6DJQ - chains A and B; structure by X-ray diffraction, 3.10 A resolution.

Chain A:
Name: Vps1 GTPase-BSE
Organism: Chaetomium thermophilum
Reference sequence: G0SFF0 (G0SFF0_CHATD); the construct has insertions or renumbered stretches relative to UniProt, so the offset changes along the chain: 1-345 = UniProt 1-345; 655-663 = UniProt 346-354; 669-698 = UniProt 669-698
Chain sequence (391 residues; each row starts with the number of its first residue; note: 309 numbers in that range are skipped by the numbering (no residue carries them; nothing is unmodelled there); numbers below 1 keep their minus sign (Gly-1 is residue -1)):
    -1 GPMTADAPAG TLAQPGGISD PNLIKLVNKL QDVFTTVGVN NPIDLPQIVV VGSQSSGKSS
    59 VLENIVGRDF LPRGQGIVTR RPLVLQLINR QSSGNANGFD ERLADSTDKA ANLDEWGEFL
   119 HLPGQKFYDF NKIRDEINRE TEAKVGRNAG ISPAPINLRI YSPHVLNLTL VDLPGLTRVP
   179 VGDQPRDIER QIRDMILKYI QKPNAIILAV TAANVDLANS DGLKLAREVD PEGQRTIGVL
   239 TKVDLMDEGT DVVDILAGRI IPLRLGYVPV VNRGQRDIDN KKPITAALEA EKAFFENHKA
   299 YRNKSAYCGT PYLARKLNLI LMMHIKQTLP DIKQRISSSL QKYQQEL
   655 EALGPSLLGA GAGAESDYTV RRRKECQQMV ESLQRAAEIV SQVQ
Unresolved in the structure: -1 to 10, 91-107, 655-674, 697-698
Construct notes: expression tag (-1 to 0); linker (664-668)
Bound ions: Na+: Ser53, Gly72, Gly74 (together with GDP); Mg2+: Ser57, Thr77 (together with GDP)
Small-molecule neighbours: tetrafluoroaluminate / GDP: Ser51, Gln52, Ser53, Ser54, Gly55, Lys56, Ser57, Ser58, Arg71, Gly72, Gln73, Gly74, Ile75, Val76, Thr77, Leu171, Pro172, Gly173, Thr239, Lys240, Asp242, Leu243, Val268, Val269, Asn270, Arg271, Gly272, Gln273, Ile276
What the authors report for this chain:
  - Na+ coordination: Gly72, Gly74

Chain B:
Name: Vps1 GTPase-BSE
Organism: Chaetomium thermophilum
Reference sequence: G0SFF0 (G0SFF0_CHATD); the construct has insertions or renumbered stretches relative to UniProt, so the offset changes along the chain: 1-348 = UniProt 1-348; 658-663 = UniProt 349-354; 669-698 = UniProt 669-698
Chain sequence (391 residues; row label = number of the first residue in the row; note: 309 numbers in that range are skipped by the numbering (no residue carries them; nothing is unmodelled there); numbers below 1 keep their minus sign (Gly-1 is residue -1)):
    -1 GPMTADAPAG TLAQPGGISD PNLIKLVNKL QDVFTTVGVN NPIDLPQIVV VGSQSSGKSS
    59 VLENIVGRDF LPRGQGIVTR RPLVLQLINR QSSGNANGFD ERLADSTDKA ANLDEWGEFL
   119 HLPGQKFYDF NKIRDEINRE TEAKVGRNAG ISPAPINLRI YSPHVLNLTL VDLPGLTRVP
   179 VGDQPRDIER QIRDMILKYI QKPNAIILAV TAANVDLANS DGLKLAREVD PEGQRTIGVL
   239 TKVDLMDEGT DVVDILAGRI IPLRLGYVPV VNRGQRDIDN KKPITAALEA EKAFFENHKA
   299 YRNKSAYCGT PYLARKLNLI LMMHIKQTLP DIKQRISSSL QKYQQELEAL
   658 GPSLLGAGAG AESDYTVRRR KECQQMVESL QRAAEIVSQV Q
Unresolved in the structure: -1 to 9, 31-41, 91-113, 658-670, 696-698
Construct notes: expression tag (-1 to 0); linker (664-668)
Bound ions: Na+: Ser53, Gly72, Gly74 (together with GDP); Mg2+: Ser57, Thr77 (together with GDP)
Small-molecule neighbours: tetrafluoroaluminate / GDP: Ser51, Gln52, Ser53, Ser54, Gly55, Lys56, Ser57, Ser58, Pro70, Arg71, Gly72, Gln73, Gly74, Ile75, Val76, Thr77, Asp170, Leu171, Pro172, Gly173, Thr239, Lys240, Val241, Asp242, Leu243, Val268, Val269, Asn270, Arg271, Gly272, Gln273, Ile276

Chain A / chain B interface:
Residue-residue contacts - 57 pairs, chain A then chain B:
  Ser51(A) - Asn217(B)  hydrogen bond
  Gln52(A) - Asp214(B)  hydrogen bond
  Gln52(A) - Ala216(B)
  Gln52(A) - Asn217(B)  hydrogen bond (backbone-side chain)
  Ser53(A) - Asp214(B)  hydrogen bond
  Gln73(A) - Thr248(B)
  Gly74(A) - Asp214(B)  hydrogen bond (backbone-side chain)
  Leu174(A) - Asn217(B)
  Thr175(A) - Ala216(B)
  Thr175(A) - Asn217(B)
  Arg176(A) - Arg176(B)
  Arg176(A) - Ala216(B)  hydrogen bond (backbone-backbone)
  Arg176(A) - Asn217(B)
  Arg176(A) - Ser218(B)
  Arg176(A) - Asp219(B)  salt bridge
  Val177(A) - Ala216(B)  hydrogen bond (backbone-backbone)
  Val177(A) - Ser218(B)
  Val177(A) - Leu221(B)  hydrophobic
  Val177(A) - Lys222(B)
  Val177(A) - Arg225(B)
  Val177(A) - Ile259(B)  hydrophobic
  Val179(A) - Ile259(B)  hydrophobic
  Asn212(A) - Asn212(B)
  Val213(A) - Val213(B)  hydrophobic
  Asp214(A) - Gln52(B)  hydrogen bond
  Asp214(A) - Ser53(B)  hydrogen bond
  Asp214(A) - Gly74(B)  hydrogen bond (side chain-backbone)
  Ala216(A) - Gln52(B)
  Ala216(A) - Thr175(B)
  Ala216(A) - Arg176(B)  hydrogen bond (backbone-backbone)
  Ala216(A) - Val177(B)  hydrogen bond (backbone-backbone)
  Asn217(A) - Gln52(B)  hydrogen bond (side chain-backbone)
  Asn217(A) - Leu174(B)
  Asn217(A) - Thr175(B)
  Asn217(A) - Arg176(B)
  Ser218(A) - Arg176(B)
  Ser218(A) - Val177(B)
  Asp219(A) - Arg176(B)  salt bridge
  Leu221(A) - Val177(B)  hydrophobic
  Lys222(A) - Arg176(B)
  Lys222(A) - Val177(B)
  Lys222(A) - Glu187(B)  salt bridge
  Arg225(A) - Val177(B)
  Arg225(A) - Pro178(B)
  Leu243(A) - Leu243(B)
  Leu243(A) - Asp245(B)
  Asp245(A) - Leu243(B)
  Asp245(A) - Gly272(B)
  Asp245(A) - Gln273(B)  hydrogen bond (side chain-backbone)
  Glu246(A) - Arg274(B)
  Thr248(A) - Gln73(B)
  Thr248(A) - Gln273(B)
  Ile259(A) - Val179(B)  hydrophobic
  Gly272(A) - Asp245(B)
  Gln273(A) - Asp245(B)  hydrogen bond (backbone-side chain)
  Gln273(A) - Thr248(B)
  Arg274(A) - Glu246(B)
Interface residues without a listed pair, chain A (30 interface residues in all): Pro178, Ile258
Interface residues without a listed pair, chain B (32 interface residues in all): Ser51, Ile75, Ile258

Overview:
30 residues of chain A face 32 of chain B across their interface, with 15 hydrogen bonds and 3 salt bridges.
Polar pairs include Arg176(A)-Asp219(B), Lys222(A)-Glu187(B) and Ser51(A)-Asn217(B). Ligands of chain A:
tetrafluoroaluminate / GDP. Bound to chain B: tetrafluoroaluminate / GDP. From the paper: Na+ coordination by
Gly72(A) and Gly74(A).
Both chains are Vps1 GTPase-BSE (Chaetomium thermophilum). Entry 6DJQ (Vps1 GTPase-BSE fusion complexed with
GDP.AlF4-) was determined by X-ray diffraction together with 6DEF and 6DI7 from the same study.
